Entry 8ZDY (electron microscopy, 3.60 A resolution); this record covers chains D and L of the 10 polymer chains in the assembly.

[Chain D]
Protein: a protein
From: Selenomonas sp
Sequence (335 residues; each row starts with the number of its first residue):
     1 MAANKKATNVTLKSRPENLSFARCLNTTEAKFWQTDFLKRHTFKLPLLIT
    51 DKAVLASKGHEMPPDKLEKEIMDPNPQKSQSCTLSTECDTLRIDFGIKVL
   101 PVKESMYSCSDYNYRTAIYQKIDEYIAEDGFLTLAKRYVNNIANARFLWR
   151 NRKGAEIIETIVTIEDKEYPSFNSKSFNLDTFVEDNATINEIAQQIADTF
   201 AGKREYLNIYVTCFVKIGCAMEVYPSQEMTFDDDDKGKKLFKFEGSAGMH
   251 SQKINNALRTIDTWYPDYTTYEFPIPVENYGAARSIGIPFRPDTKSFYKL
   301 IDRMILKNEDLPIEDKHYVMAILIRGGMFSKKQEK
Not modelled in the structure: 1-9, 333-335

[Chain L]
Molecule: 69-nt RNA strand
From: Selenomonas sp
Sequence (69 nucleotides; row label = number of the first residue in the row):
    20 GUUUAGAAGGAUUGCCGUCAGGAAAUUAGGUGCGCUUAGCAGUGUACCGC
    70 CGGAUAGGCGGUUUAGAAG
Not modelled in the structure: 20-21, 73, 81-88

[Chain D / chain L interface]
Pairs across the interface (43):
  Ser20(D) - A43(L)  hydrogen bond to the sugar
  Phe21(D) - A43(L)  phosphate contact
  Phe21(D) - A44(L)  phosphate contact
  Ala22(D) - A44(L)  phosphate contact
  Arg23(D) - A44(L)  hydrogen bond to the phosphate
  Arg23(D) - U45(L)  salt bridge to the phosphate
  Ala53(D) - G53(L)  phosphate contact
  Val54(D) - G51(L)  base contact
  Leu55(D) - G51(L)  hydrogen bond to the sugar
  Leu55(D) - G53(L)  base contact
  Ala56(D) - G51(L)  base contact
  Ser57(D) - G51(L)  hydrogen bond to the base
  Ser57(D) - C52(L)  phosphate contact
  Pro74(D) - G53(L)  base contact
  Pro76(D) - G53(L)  base contact
  Tyr107(D) - G40(L)  base contact
  Tyr107(D) - A43(L)  phosphate contact
  Trp149(D) - U46(L)  base contact
  Arg150(D) - G49(L)  hydrogen bond to the phosphate
  Arg150(D) - U50(L)  salt bridge to the phosphate
  Ser226(D) - A47(L)  hydrogen bond to the phosphate
  Gln227(D) - A47(L)  hydrogen bond to the sugar
  Gln227(D) - G48(L)  hydrogen bond to the sugar
  Gln227(D) - G49(L)  hydrogen bond to the phosphate
  Glu228(D) - A47(L)  base contact
  Met229(D) - A47(L)  base contact
  Thr230(D) - A47(L)  base contact
  His250(D) - A47(L)  salt bridge to the phosphate
  Gln252(D) - U45(L)  sugar contact
  Gln252(D) - U46(L)  sugar contact
  Gln252(D) - A47(L)  phosphate contact
  Lys253(D) - U46(L)  hydrogen bond to the base
  Lys253(D) - G48(L)  phosphate contact
  Asn256(D) - U46(L)  phosphate contact
  Arg259(D) - U45(L)  sugar contact
  Arg259(D) - U46(L)  salt bridge to the phosphate
  Arg284(D) - U46(L)  base contact
  Ser285(D) - U46(L)  base contact
  Arg325(D) - A44(L)  hydrogen bond to the sugar
  Gly326(D) - A44(L)  sugar contact
  Gly327(D) - A43(L)  sugar contact
  Gly327(D) - A44(L)  sugar contact
  Met328(D) - A43(L)  sugar contact
Other interface residues (no listed pair), chain D (36 interface residues in all): Lys58, Pro225, Phe231, Asp232, Lys238, Asn255
Other interface residues (no listed pair), chain L (13 interface residues in all): A42

[Overview]
36 residues of chain D and 13 residues of chain L are in contact; the contacts include 11 hydrogen bonds and 4
salt bridges. Polar pairs include Ser57(D)-G51(L), Lys253(D)-U46(L) and Ser20(D)-A43(L).
Chain D is a protein and chain L is a 69-nt RNA strand, both from Selenomonas sp; the structure, Cryo-EM
structure of Cas8-HNH system at target free state, was determined by electron microscopy, deposited together
with 8Z0K, 8Z0L and 8ZNR.
